4Y4Y - chains E and F of the 30 polymer chains in the assembly; structure by X-ray diffraction, 3.00 A resolution.

== Chain E (and F) ==
Name: Immunoglobulin G-binding protein A, Coat protein
From: Staphylococcus aureus
Notes: chain F of this document is another copy of the same molecule, construct and numbering; everything in this record applies to it too
Reference sequence: chimeric construct of P02976, Q9EB06: residues 5-58 from P02976 (SPA_STAA8) positions 158-211 (UniProt number = residue number + 153); residues 66-268 from Q9EB06 positions 66-268 (same numbers)
Amino-acid sequence (282 residues; row label = number of the first residue in the row; numbers below 1 keep their minus sign (Met-13 is residue -13)):
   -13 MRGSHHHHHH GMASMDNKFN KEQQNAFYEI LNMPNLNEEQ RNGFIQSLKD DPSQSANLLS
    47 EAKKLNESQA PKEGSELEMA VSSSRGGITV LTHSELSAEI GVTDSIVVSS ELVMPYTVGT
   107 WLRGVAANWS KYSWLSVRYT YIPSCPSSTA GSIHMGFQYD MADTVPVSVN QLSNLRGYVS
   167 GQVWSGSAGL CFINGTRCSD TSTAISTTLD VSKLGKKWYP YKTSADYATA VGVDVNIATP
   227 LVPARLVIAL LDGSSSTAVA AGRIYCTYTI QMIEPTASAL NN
Disordered / not traced: -13 to 72, 264-268
Disulfide bonds: Cys177-Cys184
Differences from the reference sequence: expression tag (-13 to 4); linker (59-65)

== Chain E / chain F interface ==
Residue-residue contacts (7):
  Tyr145(E) - Glu260(F)
  Asp149(E) - Ser116(F)  hydrogen bond
  Asn160(E) - Pro261(F)
  Asn160(E) - Ala263(F)
  Arg162(E) - Gly73(F)
  Lys199(E) - Trp204(F)
  Lys199(E) - Glu260(F)
Other interface residues (no listed pair), chain E (13 interface residues in all): Gln157, Leu161, Asp196, Ser198, Leu200, Gly201, Asn222, Ile223
Other interface residues (no listed pair), chain F (10 interface residues in all): Lys202, Ile223, Leu227, Ile259

== Overview ==
Chain E and chain F form an interface of 13 and 10 residues respectively, with 1 hydrogen bond. Its one
hydrogen-bonded contact is Asp149(E)-Ser116(F).
Chain E and chain F are both Immunoglobulin G-binding protein A, Coat protein (Staphylococcus aureus); the
structure, T=1 capsid structure of SeMV Ndel65CP fused with B-domain of S. aureus protein SpA at the ..., was
determined by X-ray diffraction together with 4Y5Z from the same study.
